PDB entry 6UU6 | X-ray diffraction, 4.20 A resolution (low resolution: residue-level contacts below are approximate; hydrogen-bond / salt-bridge calls are withheld) | chains DDD and 111 of the 9 polymer chains in the assembly

== Chain DDD ==
Protein: DNA-directed RNA polymerase subunit beta'
Source organism: Escherichia coli
Notes: EC 2.7.7.6
UniProt: P0A8T7 (RPOC_ECOLI); residues 1-1407 here = UniProt positions 1-1407
Amino-acid sequence (1407 residues; numbered 1 to 1407; the number before each row is that of its first residue):
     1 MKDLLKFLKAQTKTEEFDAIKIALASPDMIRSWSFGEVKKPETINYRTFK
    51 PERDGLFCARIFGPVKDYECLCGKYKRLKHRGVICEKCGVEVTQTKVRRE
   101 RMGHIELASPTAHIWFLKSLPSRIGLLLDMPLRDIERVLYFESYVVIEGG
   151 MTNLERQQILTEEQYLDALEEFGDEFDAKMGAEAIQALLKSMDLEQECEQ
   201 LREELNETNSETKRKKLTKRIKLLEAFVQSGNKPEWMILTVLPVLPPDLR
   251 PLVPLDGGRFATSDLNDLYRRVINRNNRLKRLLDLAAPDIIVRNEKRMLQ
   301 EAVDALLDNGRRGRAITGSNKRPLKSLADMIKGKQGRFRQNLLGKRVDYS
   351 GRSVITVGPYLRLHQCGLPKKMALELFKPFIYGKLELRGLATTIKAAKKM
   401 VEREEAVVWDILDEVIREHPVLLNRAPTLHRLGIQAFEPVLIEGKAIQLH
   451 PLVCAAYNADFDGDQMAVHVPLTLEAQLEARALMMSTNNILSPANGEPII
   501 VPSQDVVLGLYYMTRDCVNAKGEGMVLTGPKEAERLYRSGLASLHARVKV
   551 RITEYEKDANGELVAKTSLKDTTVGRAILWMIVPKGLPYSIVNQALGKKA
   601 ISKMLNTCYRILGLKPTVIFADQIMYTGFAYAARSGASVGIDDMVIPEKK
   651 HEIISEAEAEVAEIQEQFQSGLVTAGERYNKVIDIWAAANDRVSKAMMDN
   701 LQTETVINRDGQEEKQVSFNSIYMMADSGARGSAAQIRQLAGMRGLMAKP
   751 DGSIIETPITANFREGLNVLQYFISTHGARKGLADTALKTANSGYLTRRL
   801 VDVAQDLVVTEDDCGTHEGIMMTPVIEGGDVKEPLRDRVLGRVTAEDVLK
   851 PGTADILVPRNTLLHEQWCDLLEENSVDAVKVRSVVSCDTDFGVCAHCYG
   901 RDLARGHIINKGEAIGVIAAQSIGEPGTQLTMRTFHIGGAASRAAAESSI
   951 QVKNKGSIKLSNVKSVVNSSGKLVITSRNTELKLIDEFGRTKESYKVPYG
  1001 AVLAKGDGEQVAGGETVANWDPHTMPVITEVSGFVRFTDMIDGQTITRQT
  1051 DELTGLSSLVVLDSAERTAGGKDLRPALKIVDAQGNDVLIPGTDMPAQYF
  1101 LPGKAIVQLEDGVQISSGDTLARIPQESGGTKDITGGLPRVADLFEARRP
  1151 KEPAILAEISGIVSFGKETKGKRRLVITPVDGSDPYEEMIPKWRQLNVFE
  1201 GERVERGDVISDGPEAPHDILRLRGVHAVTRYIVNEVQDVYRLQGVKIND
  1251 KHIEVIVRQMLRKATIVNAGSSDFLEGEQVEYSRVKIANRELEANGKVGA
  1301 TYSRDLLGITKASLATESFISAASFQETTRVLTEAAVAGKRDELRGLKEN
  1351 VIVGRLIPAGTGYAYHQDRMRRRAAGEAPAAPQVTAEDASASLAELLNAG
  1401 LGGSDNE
Not modelled in the structure: 1-14, 1377-1407
Metal / ion sites: Zn2+ site 1: Cys72, Cys85, Cys88; Mg2+ site 1: Asp460, Asp462, Asp464 (together with UTP); Mg2+ site 2: Asp460 (together with UTP); Zn2+ site 2: Cys814, Cys898
Small-molecule neighbours: UTP: Arg425, Ala426, Pro427, Asn458, Asp460, Asp462, Asp464, Thr786, Gln929, Met932, Arg933, His936
Curated features (UniProtKB/Swiss-Prot):
  - binding site (Zn(2+)): Cys70, Cys72, Cys85, Cys88, Cys814, Cys888, Cys895, Cys898
  - binding site (Mg(2+)): Asp460, Asp462, Asp464
  - modified residue: Lys983 (N6-acetyllysine)
  - mutagenesis: Gln504 (Q504P: Resistant to antibiotics salinamide A and B), Asn690 (N690D: Resistant to antibiotics salinamide A and B), Met697 (M697V: Resistant to antibiotics salinamide A and B), Ala735 (A735T: Resistant to antibiotics salinamide A and B), Arg738 (R738C/H/P/S: Resistant to antibiotics salinamide A and B), Ala748 (A748E: Resistant to antibiotics salinamide A and B), Pro758 (P758S/T: Resistant to antibiotics salinamide A and B), Phe763 (F763C: Resistant to antibiotics salinamide A and B), Ser775 (S775A: Resistant to antibiotics salinamide A and B), Ala779 (A779T/V: Resistant to antibiotics salinamide A and B), Arg780 (R780C: Resistant to antibiotics salinamide A and B), Gly782 (G782A/C: Resistant to antibiotics salinamide A and B), 1 further mutagenesis entry in UniProt

== Chain 111 ==
Molecule: Synthetic DNA 50-mer (promoter non-template strand)
Sequence (50 nucleotides; row label = number of the first residue in the row):
    10 ACCTTGACATCCCACCTCACGTATGCTATAATGTGTGCAGTCTGACGCGG
Not modelled in the structure: 10-25, 45-48

== How chain DDD and chain 111 interact ==
Contacting residue pairs (5):
  Tyr46(DDD) - DT31(111)
  Arg47(DDD) - DG30(111)
  Pro121(DDD) - DG59(111)
  Lys321(DDD) - DT50(111)
  Arg1148(DDD) - DC57(111)
Also at the interface, not in a pair above, chain DDD (8 interface residues in all): Glu42, Asn45, Lys1311
Also at the interface, not in a pair above, chain 111 (9 interface residues in all): DA32, DG49, DG56, DG58

== Summary ==
The interface between chain DDD and chain 111 involves 8 residues on one side and 9 on the other. Bound to
chain DDD: UTP. Curated annotation (UniProt) lists 8 Zn2+-binding residues, 3 Mg2+-binding residues and 13
mutagenesis sites on chain DDD.
Here chain DDD is DNA-directed RNA polymerase subunit beta' (Escherichia coli) and chain 111 is Synthetic DNA
50-mer (promoter non-template strand). Entry 6UU6 (E. coli sigma-S transcription initiation complex with a
4-nt RNA and a UTP ("Old" crystal soaked ...) was determined by X-ray diffraction (same publication as 6UTV,
6UTW, 6UTX, 6UTY, 6UTZ, 6UU0 and 11 further entries).
